Entry 7ANE (electron microscopy, 3.90 A resolution); this record covers chains BL and 1 of the 124 polymer chains in the assembly.

== Chain BL ==
Name: Putative ribosomal protein L2
Organism: Leishmania major
Reference sequence: Q4QIE1 (Q4QIE1_LEIMA); numbering as in UniProt (aligned over 1-380)
Chain sequence (380 residues; each row starts with the number of its first residue):
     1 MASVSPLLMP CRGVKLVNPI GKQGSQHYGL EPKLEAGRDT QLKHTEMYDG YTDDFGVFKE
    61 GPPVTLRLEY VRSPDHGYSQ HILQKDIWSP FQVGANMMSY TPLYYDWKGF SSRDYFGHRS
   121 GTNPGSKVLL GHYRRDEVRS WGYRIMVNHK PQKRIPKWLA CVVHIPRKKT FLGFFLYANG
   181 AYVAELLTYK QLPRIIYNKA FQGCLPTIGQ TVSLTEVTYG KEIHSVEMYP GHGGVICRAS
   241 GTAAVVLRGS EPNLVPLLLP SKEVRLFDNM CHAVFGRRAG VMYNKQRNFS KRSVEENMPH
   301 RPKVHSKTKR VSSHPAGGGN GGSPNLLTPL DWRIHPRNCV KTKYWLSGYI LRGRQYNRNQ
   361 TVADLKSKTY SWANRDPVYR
Unresolved in the structure: 1-70, 380

== Chain 1 ==
Molecule: Large ribosomal RNA
Organism: Leishmania major
Sequence (18998 nucleotides; row label = number of the first residue in the row; note: 3 numbers in that range are skipped by the numbering (no residue carries them; nothing is unmodelled there); a row labelled like 857A-857D holds insertion residues (857A, then the next letters in order); numbers below 1 keep their minus sign (U-1268 is residue -1268)):
 -1268 UUUCAAAAAU UGACUAAUUU UGAUAUUGUU UUGGCUCUGG ACUAAUUAAU UCUCCUUUAA
 -1208 UUUUAUUAUC UAAAAUUUGC AUACUUACAU AUUAAAGUAG UUAGUUUAGA UAUGAAAAUU
 -1148 AGUUAGAUUU CCAUUUGAAU UAGUUAUGUU AAAUAUAGAA UUAGUUAGGG UUGAUAAUGA
 -1088 AAUCAAUUAA GUUUAUAUAU AAAGUUAGUU AGUCAAUAUG AAUUUUUUUG CAAACAUUUC
 -1028 CGGUUGACUU CAUGUGAUUA CACGUACUCC GUUUUGUUUU UAUGUGUCAU GAUUUGCAUU
  -968 GAUUUUUUCG CAACCACACC AUAAAUCUAA UAUACUCAAC AGCACCUACC AAGAGUUAAA
  -908 AAUGAAAUUA AAUAAAAAUA AAAAAUAAAA UAAAAAUAAA AUAAAAAUAA AUUUAAAAAU
  -848 AAAAAUAAGU UUAAAAAAUA AAUUAAAAUA AAAAAUUAUA AAAUGGAAAU UGAAAAAUAA
  -788 AUUACAAAUA AAAGAUUAAA UUUGAAUUAA UUACAGAAAU UAGACACAAC ACGCCCGAUC
  -728 GAUUUCAUGC AUACACUUUU ACUUCGUUUU CGGUUUACGU UUUGUUGUUU GUAUUGGCUC
  -668 GAUGGAUGAA UAUAAAAAGC UUAAAUACAA AAUUUCCAAC AAUUGGAUAA GCAAGAGUUA
  -608 AAAAAUGAAA UUAAAUAAAA AUAAAAAAUA AAAUAAAAUA AAAUUAAAAU AAAAUAAAAA
  -548 AUAAAAAAUU AAAAAUAAAA UUAAAAUAAA AAGUUAGAAA AUAAAAAAUU UAAAAAAUAU
  -488 AAUUUGAAAA AUAAAUUACA AAUAAAAGAU UAAAUUUGAA UUAAUUGCAG ACACUAGACA
  -428 CACAUUUCCG AUCGAUUUCA CGUAUACAUU UGUACUUCGU UUUUGGUUUA UGUUUUGUUG
  -368 UUUGCACUGA UCGAGCAAAA UUUUUAUUUU AUAUAUAAUU UAAACUUUUG UUGUUGUUUG
  -308 UUAGUAAGCA AAAAUAUUUA UGUCAUUUUA AUAUUAUUUA UGUACUUACU AUUAUUUUGA
  -248 UAAAUUUUAA CUUUAAAUAG CAUAAAAACU ACAAUCAAUA AAGCAUAAAA AAAUUUAUUU
  -188 AUGAUUAUAU UAAUAUAAAA UGACCUAAUA UAAUGAAAAU ACUUUAGUGU UAAGUUAUUU
  -128 GUUUUAUUAU GAAAUAAGUU GCACUAUUUA UUGAAUUAAU AAAGAAAGAA UAGAAAUAAA
   -68 UAAGUUAUAA UAUCUUUAAU UUAUUUAUAA UUUCUUUGCA UUUGUAUUUA GUGUGAGUUU
    -8 ACAUUUAAUU UUAUAUUAUU UUAGUGUUAG UAUAUAUUUA AAUUUAAUCA AAGUUAUUAU
    52 UAAAUAAUAU UGAUUUUGGA UGAAUUUAAU UUUUAAUUAU AUUUUUGAAU UUUAAUUUUA
   112 UUAUUUUGAU UUAAUAUUUU UAAAAUAUUA UAUAUUUUAG AUUUAAAUUU GUUGUUUUAU
   172 AUUUAGUUUA AUGUUUAUAA AUUGAUAAUU AAUUUGUUUU AUUUUAAAGU UUUUAUGAAC
   232 UGUGAUUUAU AGUUUAUUAU UUUUAGUUUA AUGUUUAAAU AUUUAACUAG UGAUGGCACA
   292 GUUGUUCUAU AUGUACCUAU AAAAAAUAGU AAAAUUAUUU UAAUUAAAUU AAUAAAUAAU
   352 UAUUAAACUA AUUUUAUAUU AAUAUUAUGA AAAAUUUAAA AAUUAAUUUU UUUUUCUAAU
   412 UUUUAUAUAU UGAAGUAAUA UGUAUUGAAU UGAAUAUUAA AAAUACAAAU UUAAUUUGUA
   472 AUUAAUAAAU AUAUUUUAUU UUAAUAGAUG UUUAAUGUUA AUUAAUUUAU UAUUUUAAUA
   532 UUUAAUAUUU GUUUAUACAA AAGUAACUUU UUUUGAAUAU AAAGAAUUAU UAUUAUAAAU
   592 AUUAUUUUAA AAAUAUAAAA AUAUUGUUAA UAAAAUUAUC AAGUUUCAAA AGCGUUUAUU
   652 AAAUGCGUCG GUCUAAGUAU UAUAUUUAAG AUUAUUCUUG UAUAUAGAUU UUUAUUUUAA
   712 UAAUUCUACA UAAUUAAAAA UUAACCUCAA AUUAUAUUUA UUAGUAGCAU AGUAAUUUAU
   772 UAACUGAUUA UUAAAGCGUU CCAUAGAAAA UUUUAAAAUU AUAACAAUCU AAAUAAAUAA
   832 UAAAUUAAAA UAAAAAUUUU AAAAAA
857A-857D AAUU
   861 AAAAAAUUAA AAUAGGGCAA GUCCUACUCU CCUUUACAAA GAGAACGUUU AUAUGUAAUU
   921 GUAUGUUUGA UUGGGGCAAU ACUAUAUCUA UUUAUAUAGA AAAAGAACUA UAUUUAUUGA
   981 AAUAAUAAAA GGUUCGAGCA GGUUAACAAG CAUUAAUACU AAAUGUGUUU CAUCGUCUAC
  1041 UUAUUGCUAA AUUAUAAUUG AUUGUUCAUC AAAAAAGCAA UUCGUUAGUU GGGUUAAAAU
  1101 CGUUGUAAAG CAGAUUUGUU UAUAUAUUUA AUUUUUGUAU AUAGUUAAAA AUUAAUAUUA
  1161 GUACGCAAGG AUUCAUUAUU UGUAAUUUAA AUAUAUUAAA UGUUAUUUUA UUAAAUAAAA
  1221 UAAAAUAAGU CAAUUGUUAU UAUUCAUAUU AAUUUUUUUA AAAGUUUUUU AAUUUUAUAU
  1281 UAGUUUAUUU GUUUAAAAAG UAUCUAAUUA AUUCAUUAUU UAGGAAUAGU UAAUAAUAAU
  1341 UUAUAAUUCU GAUUAGAUUU GUUUGUUAAU GCUAUUAAAG GGGUGUGGAA AAAGUGUUAA
  1401 AUUUUUGAUA UAUUUAAAUA AUAAAUAAAA UAUAACUUAU UAGUCAGAAA UGGAUGCCAG
  1461 CCGUUGCGGU AAUUUCUAUG CUUUUAAAUA UUAUACAUUU AUUUUAUAAA UUUGUUACUA
  1521 UAUAUUUUUA GUCAAUAAAA CUAAUAAUUA UUUUUAUUUG UUUUUAAACA CCGUUUGGUA
  1581 UAUGCAAAUA AAAAAUGACA UUAAUUAUUA AUUAUAUUAU AUUAUAUUUA UUCAUUUAAG
  1641 UCAACAAUAU CUAUUUACUG UUUUUGACAA CAUGAUAAGG AUUAUAAAUG GUAUUGCAAA
  1701 UUUUAUAAUC AAAACUAAUU UAUUAUAUUA AAUUAGCAUG UUUAGAUAAA ACAAUAAAUU
  1761 UAGAAGGUAU UGUUGCCCAC CAUUCUUUGU AAUAAAGACA ACGUGCAGUA AUUAAUGUAU
  1821 UUAUAAAAAU AUAUUUUUUU UUUUUAAAUU UUCGUUGCCU UUUUUAUUAU UUAGAAAAUU
  1881 UAUGAAUUUA UACAAAUCAA UAAUGAAAAU UAUAGUAUUA UUAUUUAUGA GGAGAAUUUU
  1941 CGGAAGGAGG GAUUUUCGGA CCAGGAAUGU CCAGAGAGGU UUCGGGCAUC AGCGAUUGAU
  2001 UUUGGGAGAA CGGAGCCGCC GAGUGAAAUU UGCCCAGAGC AGAGUCGGGA GAAGAGUGGA
  2061 UCGACCGAAG AAAAGACCGU UUUUCGGAAG GGGAGCAGGU CCAACCGAUU UUUUUGCCAA
  2121 CUUGCACAGG AGGGAGCCAG AAGCGCACUC AAAGUUAGUU UUGGGAGAUU UGAAGGGAGA
  2181 AAUUUCCGAG UUUAUUCAUA UAUUUUUUAG UUUGUGUUAG CAAAUUUUGA AAUACAACUU
  2241 UUUUGCAAAU UGGAAGAAAA CCUCCCAAAU GUAGCUUCCC AAUCUUCCUC UCUAAUCCAU
  2301 UCCCAACGGU CUUUCCCCCA UCAUCCUCAG AUGUCUCUUC CCCCCCAAAA AAUCCUAAAA
  2361 AUCCAAGUUC AUCUCGCUCU CUCUCCCCUC AAUUUCCUUA AAAACUCGCU UCCUAAACUU
  2421 AUCCCGAAAA CCCCGCUCUU CUUCCCUCUA AAUCUUUAUC UCCUCCCCUC CAAAUCUCCC
  2481 UCAAAUCUCU CCUCUCUUCU CCCGAAACUU UAAUCUUUUU AUUUUAUAAA UAAAUUUGGU
  2541 AUUUAAAAUA UUAUAAUUAA AUAUUCUAAA UUAUUUAAUA AUAUUAGAAA UGAAUACUUU
  2601 AUUAAAAUAA UAUUAAUGUG UAAUAUAUUU AAUCAUAUUA GAAUUCCGUU UAAAUUGAAA
  2661 UAUAUUGAAU UGUAAUUAUC AAUACAAUAU AAGUUAUUAA AUAAUAAUUU AAUUUUAUAU
  2721 GUUUUAUAAU UGUAAUUAUU UAGUUUUGAA AGUUUAUAUA UAAACAAGAU AUAACCUUUU
  2781 UAUUUUUUAA UACAAUUUUA AAUGAAAUUU AUGAUUUAUU AUUAUUAAAU AUUACUGGCA
  2841 GACUACAUGA AAAAUAUAAA AAGGCAUUUG UAUAGGUUUA CUUUUGGACC UCAACAUCCU
  2901 GCAGCUCAUG GCGUUUUAUG UUGUUUAUUA UAUCUUUCUG GAGAAUAUAU AGUUUAUAUU
  2961 GAUGUAAUAA UUGGUUAUUU GCAUCGUGGU ACAGAAAAGU UAUGUGAAUA UAAAACUGUA
  3021 GAACAGUGUU UACCGAUGAA GACUGGAUUA UGUGAGUGUC GUUUGCAACG AGCAUUUACU
  3081 GUCAUUGUGU UUUGAGUAUA UGUUGAGGUG UUGUCUUGCU AUUCGCUGUG CAUUUAUGCG
  3141 UUUAUUAAUG UGUGAGUUUA CGCGUUGUUU CAAUGGACUU CUUUGUUGCU CUUGUAUGGU
  3201 UAUGGAUAUA GGAUCAUUGU CGCCAAUGCU UUGAUCGUUU GAAGAACGUG AUAAGUUGAU
  3261 GACUUUUUUU GAUUUGUGUU GUGGUUGUAG AAUGCAUUUA GCAUUUAUGU GCUUAUUAGG
  3321 UUUACUUGAU GAUUUUGUAU UUGGGUUUAU AGAUUUUUUA UUGAUGUUGU GUAUAUCAUG
  3381 UUUAUUUGUU UUAGAUUUAU AUGAUUUGCU UUUUAUUGGA AAUAGACUUU UAUAUUUGCG
  3441 UUUGCGCGGG UUAGCAUUUU UUGAUGUUUU UGAUUUAUGU UUUAAUAGUA UAAGUGGUUG
  3501 UUUGUCUAGA UCGUUGGGUA UGGUAUGAGA UGUUAGAUUA UAUAGUUGUU ACGAAUUAUA
  3561 UUUUAUGUUA GUUUUUGAUU AUUGUUUUUG UUAUUUAGGU GAUGCAUUUG AUAGACUUUU
  3621 UUUGCGACUU UUUGAUAUGC GUAUGAGUAU ACUUCUAUGU AAACAAUGCU UUUUUGUAGG
  3681 UUUUUUUGUC UUUGGAUUUG UGUGUUUAUU UGAUUAUAUG UAUGUUGAUG UAACUAUAGA
  3741 AACUAUAAUU AGUUUAUUUU AUAGUUUAUG AUGUUGCAUA UUACCAGGAU GUUCAUUUGC
  3801 UAAUGUUGAA CAUCCUAAAG GCGAAUACAG UAUUUUUUUA UGUUUUUUAU AUGGAUUUAU
  3861 AUCACGUUUA CGUAUACGUU GUGCAGAUUU UGUGCAUAUU UGUUUAUUAG AUGUGAUGAU
  3921 GCGAGGGUUU AUGUUGCACG ACUUAGUAGC AGUUAUUGGU AAUGUUGAUG UUGUUUUUGG
  3981 UUCUGUAGAU CGAUAAGCUA UUUAUUUAUA UACAAAAAUG AAAGAUGAAU CUAAAAAUUG
  4041 GUGCGGAGGG GUUUGAUUUU UGUUGGGGUU CUGUCUUACC UGCUAUUUGU AUAGUUUAUU
  4101 UAACUUUUUG UUUAUGUGGA UUAUUUUGUA UUAUGUUUGG UAGUUUUGUU UUUAUUGAUU
  4161 AUUGUUUUAU UUGUUUUUUU UCUUGUCUUG UAUUUUGUUU AGUAUGCUUG UUGUGCGAUU
  4221 UAUUUGUAGA UUCAUUACGG GGUUUGUUUG AUGUUUGUUG UUUUAUACGU UGUAUUCAAU
  4281 AUUGUUUUGU AUGGUUUAUA AUUAGUGAAU UACUUCUUUU UUUAUCUUUA UUUUAUGUAG
  4341 UUUUCAGUUU AGUUUUAUUU GUGAGUGUUG AAUUUGCAUU UGUAUUUGUU AUGCCUAUUA
  4401 UGUUUAGUUG UUUAAUUUGU GAUUUUGGUU UUGUAUUUUA UUGAUAUUUU AUUGAUAUUU
  4461 UUAAUUUAUU AAUUAAUACA UUUUUAUUAU UUGUAAGUGG UUUAUUUGUU AAUUUUGUUU
  4521 UAUUUUUAUU UUGAUUUCGU UUUUUUUUAU GUGUUUUAUU UAUGUUAUGA GUCGGUAUAU
  4581 UAUUUGGCUU UUUGUUUAUG UGAAAUCAAG UUUGAGAGUU UUCAUUAUUA UUUGUGACUU
  4641 GUAGUUGUGG CGUAUUUGGA UCAAUACUUU UUUUAAUCGA UUUAUUGCAU UUUAGUCAUG
  4701 UCUUUUUAGG UAUAUUUUUG UUAUUUUUAU GUUUUAGUCG UUGUUUUAAU UUUUUAUGUA
  4761 UGGAUACACG UUUUGUAUUU CUAUAUGUAG UGUGCCUAUA UUGGCAUUUU GUUGAUUGCG
  4821 UUUGAUUUUU UUUAUUACGA UUUGUAUAUU UUGAUGUUUU AAGUGUGGUU UACUUAUAUG
  4881 CAUAAAGGCU CAAUUUUGAA UUUUUAAAUU UUAUUCUAAA AAGCGGAGAG GAAAGAAAAG
  4941 GCUUUUAACU UCAGGUUGUU UAUUGCGUAU UUAUGGUGUG GGUUUUAGUU UAGGUUUUUU
  5001 UAUUUGUAUG CAGAUAAUUU GUGGUGUGUG UUUAGCAUGA UUAUUUUUUA GUUGUUUUAU
  5061 AUGUACUAAU UGAUAUUUUG UUUUAUUUUU GUGAGAUUUU GAUUUGGGAU UUGUAAUACG
  5121 AAGCACACAU AUUUGUUUUA CAUCGUUGUU AUUUUUUCUU CUUUAUGUUC AUAUAUUUAA
  5181 GUGUAUAGUA UUAAUAAUUU UAUUUGAUAC ACAUAUUUUA GUAUGGGUGG UAGGUUUUGU
  5241 GAUAUAUAUA UUUAUAGUAA UAAUAGGUUU UAUUGGCUAU GUUUUACCAU GUACAAUGAU
  5301 GUCGUAUUGG GGUUUAACAG UGUUCAGUAA CAUUUUAGCA ACUGUCCCAG UUAUUGGUAC
  5361 UUGACUUUGU UAUUGAAUAU GAGGUAGUGA GUAUAUUAAU GAUUUUACAU UGUUAAAAUU
  5421 ACAUGUGUUG CAUGUGCUAU UACCUUUUGU AUUAAUACUU GUAAUAUUUA UGCAUUUGUU
  5481 UUGUUUACAU UAUUUUAUGA GUUCAGAUGG UUUUUGUGAU CGAUUUGCAU UUUAUUGCGA
  5541 ACGUUUAUGU UUUUGUAUGU GAUUUUAUUU ACGAGAUAUG UUUUUGGCUU UUUUGAUAUU
  5601 AUUUUUUGUA AUUUAUUUUA UUUUUAUAAA UUGAUAUUUU GUUUUUCAUG AAGAAUCUUG
  5661 AGUUAUAGUU GAUACAUUAA AAACAUCUGA UAAGAUUCUU CCUGAGUGAU UUUUUUUAUU
  5721 UUUAUUUGGU UUUUUAAAAG CUGUACCAGA UAAAUUUACU GGUUUAUUAU UAAUGGUUAU
  5781 UUUAUUAUUU UCCUUAUUUU UGUUUAUAUU AAAUUGCAUA UUAUGAUUUG UUUAUUGUAG
  5841 AAGUUCAUUG UUGUGAUUUA CAUAUUCAUU AGUUUUAUUU UAUAGUAUAU UUAUGAGUGG
  5901 UUUUUUAGCA CUGUAUGUUA UAUUAGCAUA UCCUAUAUGA AUGGAAUUAC AAUUUUGAGU
  5961 GUUGCUUUUG UUUAUGUUAG UUGUAUGUAG AUUAGAUUAA AAAUUUAUAU AUUUUUUAUU
  6021 AAGCGUUAAU AUAUUAAAUU UUAUUUAGAA UAGUAUUAAU AAUCAAAGGG UUGGAAGAAA
  6081 UUUGCGAAAG AAAGGGAUCU UAGAAAGGAA AUUUUAGUUU AAGACCGAGA AGGGGAGAAG
  6141 GGAGAGAGAG AUUCGUGUUA UUUAAUUUUU AUGGAUUAAU UGCGUAUUAC UGUAUAACAU
  6201 AUUUAAAUGU CUAUAUUUUA UUUUGUAUUG UAUUUAUGUA UUAUAUGGCU UUUUUAUUUU
  6261 GUUUUUGCAU UUUAUUAGAU UUUAUAUUAU UUGGAAGUCU UUUAGUAGGA GAUGCGUUUA
  6321 UGGAUGUUUU UUUUUUACGU UAUCUAUUAU GCUUUUUGGA GUGUUUUUCA UUAUUAUGUA
  6381 GAUGUAUAUC UACUUUUUUA CGAAUGUUUU GUAAUCUUUU GUCUUCGCAU UUUUUGAUGC
  6441 UUAUGUUUUG UGAUUUUGUA UAUUUUUUUA UUGUAUUUCU AUUAUUUUUU UUAAUGUGUG
  6501 AUAUUAUUUA UUUUAUGAUA UUUUCAUUCG CCAUGCUAUU UUGCAUAAUA UUUUAUUUAU
  6561 UUUUAUAUGC AUUAGAUAUG UUUUGCGCAU UAUUACAAAU AUUUAUAUUU UGUAAUAUGA
  6621 UAAUGCAAUU AAUCAUGGAU UUUUUAUUGU UAUUAAUUUU UCAUUAAUUU AUAGAAUUAA
  6681 AUCGAAUAAG UUAAUUAUAU CAAAAAAUAG UAUAAAUAUA CUACAACUUA AUAUAAAAAA
  6741 UAGGUUUGAA AAUCGCACAG UAUGUAAUCG UACAACUCAG AAUCCUAUAA AUUGAUAAGA
  6801 AAAUAUAAAG AUGUUAAUUA UUAGUCUAAA AUAAAAAAUA UAAAUAAUAA CCAACCAUAU
  6861 UAUUGAAAAG AAAAUAAUAC AAAUUCCCAU AUAACUUAAG UGAAGUAGUA AACAAAAUAC
  6921 UUUUAAAAAA AAACCAAAUA CUAUUGGAAU AGCACCAAUA CAUAAAAAAA UACUUGCUAA
  6981 UAAUACACUA AUUAAUAAAU UAUUAAAAAA GCUAAAAAAA AUAAAGUUAA UUAAAAAAUA
  7041 AUUUUCAUUA UAUUUAAUAU CGAACAUAUU AUAUACUAUA AAAAAAUAAU AUAAAAUUAU
  7101 UAAUAUAAUC AGACUUAAUG AGUAAAUUAA AUGAAAAUUU AGAUACAUAU AAAAGAUGUA
  7161 AUUUUUAUUA GAAAUAAAUA UUAAAAAUAA AAAACUAAAA UUAUUAACGC UAAGUACAAA
  7221 UAAAAGACUU ACAAUUGCAA AACUAUUUAA UCCAAUUAAC ACGCAUGUAA UGCAUUGUAU
  7281 UAUAAUAAGU UUUAUAAAUA UUAUAUAAAA GUAAAUAAAG CAAAUAAGCA AAAUAAUAAG
  7341 UAUAAAGCAA AAUAAGACAU AAAAUGUUAG CAUGUAGAUA AAUAUAAACA CUCCAAGCCG
  7401 AAUGUAUAAU UGUUCUAAAA AUAAAAUCAA UAUUGCAAUA UAUAAUUUAA AUAAUAUAAG
  7461 UAAUAUAUAA AAUAAGCAUA AUAUACCUAA UCAUUCUUCA UCAAAUAUUA GAAAACAAAA
  7521 AUCACAGAGA UAAAAACAGU AAUUUAGUAA CAUAUAAUAU AGCAAGACAA AUAAUAAUAU
  7581 AAAGUUUAUU AAAUUUAUCA UAUAAUAAUA UCAUAAUAUU AGUAUUUUAU AACCGAAUCU
  7641 ACUUGAUAUU AAUAUAAGAA AAAGUAAUAA GCUAAAUAAU UCAAAUAGUA UUGAAAUAAA
  7701 AAGUAUAUGU AUUACAUUUA AAAACAUAAA AAUUAUUAUA UAUUGUAUAA UUAUUAUCAU
  7761 GAAUACGAAU CUAGUAUCAA AGUUUAAAAA ACAAAAAAGA AAAAAAAAGC AAAAUAAAAA
  7821 AAGUAGUAAA AAGAUAAAGC AUAUAUAUGA GUCUAAAAUU GUUAGUAUUA UUAUGUUAAU
  7881 AAUUACAAUU CAUAUUAAAU CAAAUGAUAA AUAAAAAAGU GAAUUAUAAU CACAUAAGAU
  7941 AAUAAAACUA UAAAGUAAUA AAAAUAAUAU UAUAUGUAUU AAGUAUAGAA ACAGAAGGAU
  8001 UUCGAAAGGA GAGGACAGUU UAAGGAUUUU GAGGAGAAAU UUCGAGGGGA AAGGGGGGAA
  8061 CCAGAAGAAC AUAGAAGUCA GUUUUCGAUA UUAAAAUAAU AUAGCAAUUA UUUUUGUAGU
  8121 GAACAGUCAA AUAAAAGUAA GAACGCACAU GUAGAAUAAA AAAAUAAGUA UAAAUGCUUG
  8181 CGCUGUUGUA AUUUUUAGUC UAUAACCAAU UACCCUUGGA UAAAAAAACC CAAUAAUUAA
  8241 GAUAAUUAUA GCUUUAAAAC AUAUAAAUAA GCCCCCAAAA CAGAGACUGG CUAAUAAUAA
  8301 UGUUGUCAGU AACACAUGAU UUAUUUCAAG AACGGAAUAU AAUAUAAAAA AGAAUCCUGA
  8361 UAGUUCUGUA AUCAACCCAG CGACUAAUUC ACUUUCACAU UCCAUAUAGU CGAAUGGUAG
  8421 UUUUAAUCCG UCUAGAAGCA UACUUAUUCA AAAUAUACAU ACAAAUAAGA UGCCGGCAAU
  8481 AUAAAAGUUU GUAAUAUAAA UCUGCCCAAC ACAAAUGUCU UUAAUGCAAA AAAAGCUAAA
  8541 GUAGUCUAAC GAAUAUACAG UUGUGUAUAA UAAAAAUAAG CCACUUUCAG AAAUAAUACU
  8601 AAAAAACAUA GUGCGCAUUG CAGAAAGAUA UACAAAGCAA CUAGAGAAUA AAAAGCAACC
  8661 UACAAAAAAU GUGCUAAACA UAUUACUGAA AACAUGUACG CACAUCAUUA UUGUAAUAGU
  8721 GAAUCCUGUG UCUAAUAACA GUAUAAAACC UAUAGGAAAA UAAAACCAAC CAAUAAAAAU
  8781 GCAGCAUGUA GUAAUUAACA UUGCACCUAU UAAGUAAAUG AUUUCAAAAC UAAUUACAAA
  8841 AAUGAUAAAU UUAAUAAAAA GUUUUAUUCC GUCAGUUAUU GGUGUUAAAA UUCCAAAAAA
  8901 ACAAAGGGCC GGACCUAUUC GUAUUUGAAC UAAAGCUAAA AUUCUUCUUU CACAAAGACU
  8961 UACAAAGCCG GUCAAGACAA GAACAACUAA AAUGUCAAUA AUAAUAAUGA UAAUAAUAUC
  9021 UAUAUUUAAC AUUUUUAAUU AUGGCUUUUA UUUUAUCAUU UUGAAUGAUU UUUUUACUGG
  9081 AUUCUGUAAU UGUUUUAUUA UCUUUUGUGU GUUUUGUAUG UAUAUGGAUA UGCGCUUUAU
  9141 UAUUUUCAGC AUGUUUAUUA GUGUCGAAAU UAAAUAAUGU UUAUUGUACU UGGGAUUUCA
  9201 CGGCAUCUAA GUUUAUUGAU GUGUAUUGAU UCAUUAUUGG AGGUAUGUUU UCAUUAGGAC
  9261 UUUUACUUAG GUUAUGUUUG UUAUUAUAUU UUGGUCAUUU AAAUUUUGUU AGUUUUGAUU
  9321 UAUGCAAAGU UGUUGGAUUU CAAUGGUAUU GAGUCUAUUU UAUUUUUGGA GAAACAACAA
  9381 UAUUUAGUAA UUUAAUUUUG GAAAGUGAUU AUAUGAUUGG UGAUUUACGU UUAUUACAGU
  9441 GUAAUCAUGU UUUAACUUUA UUAAGUUUAG UUAUAUAUAA AUUAUGAUUA UCUGCUGUUG
  9501 AUGUUAUACA UUCAUUUGCA AUUUCAAGUU UAGGUAUUAA AGUAGAGAAC CUGGUCGUUG
  9561 UAAUGAAAUA GUUUUAUUUU CAUCAAAUAA UGCUACAGUG UAUGGGCAAU GUAGUGAACU
  9621 UUGUGGUGUA UUACAUGGAU UUAUGCCAAU AGUGAUUUGU UUUAUAUAGG UAUAUAAUCU
  9681 AUAUCAUAAU AUUAGGGGAA AGAAGGACUG AGUCGAAUAU UUGAUUUAUU AUGUAUUAGG
  9741 AGUUAUGAUU UUAUAUUAUG AUGAUUUGAU UUAGACUUUA UUUUAUAUGA UUUCGUUUUU
  9801 GAUUUUGUAG UGUGUAUAAC UUUUAUUUUU GUGUUUGUCU UAGGUUUUUU UCUUAGAAUA
  9861 UUUUUUAGUU UUGUAUUUGU GUUAUUAUUU AUAGUUUUUU UUGGUUUAUU UAUGCUUACG
  9921 UUUAUGUAUA UAGGUUAUUU UAUAUAUUAU AUUUAUAUAU UAUAUAAUUU UAUAUGUUAU
  9981 UUUUUUUGUU UUAGUAUUUC GUAUUUAUUA UAUUAUAUUG AGUUUUUUAC AUAUUUAUUA
 10041 UGUUUUAUAU UUAUAGAUUU UAUAUCGUUU UCUAUCCAUU UAAUUUCUUA UUUUGGCAUU
 10101 AUUUAUAUAU UUAAUGUUAU AUUUUGUUCG UAUUUAUUUU GUCUAUUUUA UUUUAUAAUU
 10161 UGUUUUAUAU UUUGUUUUAU AUUUUUUGUU AUUCGAUGUU UAUUUAUAAU AGUUUAUGAU
 10221 UUUUUGUUUU UUAAUUUUGA UAUAUAUUUA UCAUUUUUAA UGUGUGAUAU GUUGUAUAUC
 10281 GAUUAUAUAU GUUUUUUAUU GAUAUAUUUU GGUUUUAUAU UUUCAUUUAU AUUAGGCUUU
 10341 UUUUGUUUUA UAUUUGUUUU AAAUUAUGUU UUUUUAGUAU UAUUUUUUGU CUUGGCGUUA
 10401 UUUUUUGGGU UUUUAUUUUU AUCAUAUGGU AUUUUUAUAU UUUUUAUUUA UUAUUUUUUU
 10461 UGAUUAUUCG UUAUAUAUAG UCGUACAUGU UUUACAUUAG UGCAAUCGGU AAUUAUAUUU
 10521 UUUAAAUUUU UAUACUUUGA UGUUUUUUUU AUAUUUAUAU UUUUAUUGAU AUUGUUUAUU
 10581 AUUUGUUUUU UUGGUUUCUU UUUAAAAGAU UUUUUAUUUU UGAAUUUUUU UUUUGAUAUG
 10641 UUUAUUGUAU UAAUAAGUUA UGAUGUGAAU AAUUAUUGUG CAUUUUAUAA UCAUUAUCAA
 10701 CAGUUUUGUG UUACUCAAUU AUUGUCUAUU UAUAUGUAAA AAAAUAAAAA UAAAGAUUGU
 10761 CAAAAAUAUA UAAAAAAAAC AAAGCAGAAA CACAAUAUUA AAAACAGGUA GUCUAAAACU
 10821 AUAUGCGCAA AGUCAACUAG UAAUAAAUAU AAAACCAUUA CACAAGGUAU UCAGGUUGAG
 10881 AAGUAGAAAA AGCAGUAUAG GCUGAAUACG AAUAGAUUAA CAAAGAAUAA ACAAUAGUCU
 10941 CAAAAUAAAA ACACACAGAA CAGUGCGCAU AAAAACAAAA UUAAGCUUGC UAAUAAUAGC
 11001 AUUCCGUAGA GCAUGAAUGA ACUUCAAAAU AAAAAUGACA CAGGAUAGUC AGAUAUUCUA
 11061 CGAGGAAAUG CAUACAUACC UAAACUAUGC AUUGGGAAAA AAACCAUAUU AGAUCCUAUA
 11121 AAAAGCGUAC UAAUAAAGUA AAACAUUCAG AAUAAAUAUA AUUCUAUAGG UAGUCAUUUU
 11181 GCAAGAAAGU GAAUAAAUCC UGCAAGAAAU CCAACAACAG CACCUAAAGA UAAAACGUAG
 11241 UGAAAGUGAC CGACUACAAA GUAUGUGUCA UGUAACAUGA UGUCUAUACC AACAUUCGCC
 11301 AAAAAAAGCC CUGUUACAGC ACCAGACAAA AACAUAAAAA UAAACAUUAU AACAAAAUAU
 11361 AUCUCAAAUG UAAUUAUAAU AUCUGUAUAA AUAAAACUAU AGAUCCAAUU GAAUAGCUUG
 11421 ACACAUGUGG GUAGGCCAAU CAAAAUAGAU ACUCCACCAA AAUAUGCUCU AGAAUCAACA
 11481 UCCAUCCCUA CAACAAACAU GUGAUGCGCU CACACAAACA UACCUAAGAU CGCAAUUAAU
 11541 AUCAUUGAAU AUAUCAUUGC AACCGCACUG AACACACAGC GAAAUCCGAC UAUUUCAAUA
 11601 AUAGUAGAGA UAAGACCAAA UACAGGUAAU AAUAUUAUAU AAACUUCAGG AUGACCAAAA
 11661 AAUCAAAACA GGUGUUGAAA UAGAAUCAAG UCACCACCAC CAACAACAUC AUAAAAUGAA
 11721 GUAUUAAAGU UUCUGUCACA UAAAAUCAAG GUCACACCUC CCGCUAAUAC UGGUAAAGUU
 11781 AUUAUUAACA AAAUAGCAGU UAUAAGCGCA GCUCAAAUAA AUAGCGAUCA CGAUAAAAAA
 11841 CUAAAGAAUU UUCUACGACA GCAAAAUACA GUACCAAGUA AAUUUAUAGA GUUUAAAAUA
 11901 CUUGAUACAC CUAAUAGAUG AACCGCAAAC AUAACAAAGU CACAAGCCAA ACUUGAAUGA
 11961 AAGUCUAUAC AUAUUAAAGU AGGAUAUAGC GUCCAACCCA CACCCAUACC UUCCUCAGUC
 12021 AAAAAACCGC UUACAACACA GCCAAAUCCG GCCAAGUACA UUCAAAAACU CAUGUUGUUU
 12081 AAACGUGGAA AAACCAUAUC GGGAAAACCU GCCAUAACAG GAAUAAAGUA GUUCACAAGA
 12141 CCUCCCAUCA UAACAGGCAU UAUAAACGCA AAAACCAUUA UCAAUCCAUG CGAGGUAAUU
 12201 AAAACGUUAU AAAACUGGUA AUCUCCAAAC AAAACACCAC AUCCUAUAAU AGAAAGUUCA
 12261 AGUCUAAUAA AUAGUGAAUA AACAUAUCCA ACGAAUCCUG AUAGGAUUGC AACUAAGAGA
 12321 UAACACAAAC CAAUCAUUUU AUGCGAAACA CUUAAACACA CCAAACAAAG UCAAAACAUU
 12381 UUCAAUAUAA AAAAUUUAAA UUUAAUUUGU UUGAUUUUAU AUAUAGUAAU AAUCCAAUCA
 12441 AUUUUCGCUC UCGCCUUUCU CCCACCCCCU UCUGCUUUCU UCCCUCCAAC CUCUCUUCUU
 12501 CCCCUCCCUA CCUUUCUUCC CCUUCUAUUU CAGUUCCUUC UCCCCCUCCC UCCUAAUCCC
 12561 UGCUCUUCCA AAGUCUCUCU UUCUUCCCCU AAAGUCUUUC CCUGCUUUCU AAUUUACUGA
 12621 UUAAAAUAGU AUACGUGCUU GGUUAAUGUG UAUUGACUUC AGUCAAAAUA UAAAAGUAGA
 12681 GCUAGAUUAA AGUAACUAAA UAAUAAAAUU UAAUAGAUGU UUAAGUUUAU AUUGAUUACU
 12741 UUGAUUUUUU UGUUAUUAUU UUUAAUAGUC AUAUUUAUAU UUAUUAAUUA UAGUUUUUGU
 12801 UUAGCAUUGC AAUUAAAUUA UGUUUAUAUA AAUAUAUAUC UAAAUUAUAU UAGUCUAUGA
 12861 UUUAUUUUUU UCAUGGGAGU UAUUGUAUAU UUUCUUGUUU UUCUUUUGUC ACGUAAGUUA
 12921 GUGUCUUACA CAAAAUAUUU UUAUGUUUUA UGCUCGUAUU UAUUUAUAUU UUUUGAUGUU
 12981 GUAUUUAUAA UUUUAAUAGA UGACUUUAUG UGUUUUAUGA UUUUAUUUGA AAGUUUAUUU
 13041 UUUCCAAUUU GUUUUGUAAG UUUAUUUUUU AAUUUUAAUA AUAGAUUUAU AUUUGCUAUA
 13101 UUUUAUUUGG UAGUAUUUAG UUCCUUAAGC UCAAUAAUGU GUAUUAUGAU UUGUAUAUUA
 13161 AUUAUUUUUC AUUUUAAUGU UUUGAGUCUG CAUAGUUUUG UUGAUGUGUG UAUUUUUGAU
 13221 AGUUUAUACU UAGGUAUGUA UAUAUGAGUG UUAUUAUUUA UAAUGUUUGC UAUUAAGUAU
 13281 CCAAUCUGAC CAAUGCAUGU AUGAUUACCA GAAAUGCAUG UAGAAGUCAA UACUGAAUUA
 13341 AGUGUGUUGU UAGCAAGUGU UGUGUUAAAA AUAGGUUUUU UCGGUCUUUA UAAAUUUUUA
 13401 UUUUUGAGUU UUAAUCAACU UUCGUUAUGG UUUUUAGGUU UUGUGGAUUG UUUAGUGAUG
 13461 UUAGGUUUGA CAUUUUUGGC UAUUACGUUA UUAUUUUUGA GUGAUUAUAA AAAAAUAAUC
 13521 GCAAAUUGGU CUGUUAUACA UACGGGUAUA GCCUUAAUUU UAUUGUGACA UAACGAUAUA
 13581 UUGUUUUUAG GUUUAUUGAU UUUUUGUAAU UUAUCACAUA UAAUAAGUUC UGCAUUAAUG
 13641 UUUAUAAUGG UCGGAUAUAU GUAUGAUAAU UAUGGUAUUC GAAUAUUUUU AUUAUUGGUG
 13701 UCUUUUUUUG GUAUUAGUUU GUGGAGUUCA UUAUUUUUAG GGAUUUUUUU AUUUAAUAUA
 13761 GAUUUCCCAU UUAUGCUGUU AUUUUAUGUU GAUAUAUUUU UAUUGUAUGG GCUAAUUUCA
 13821 UUAUCAUUUG UAUAUAUUUG UUGUUUUUAC AUAAUAAUAU UAGCAAUAUU UCUAUCAUCG
 13881 AUAUAUAUAU AUAUAUGCUU AAGUUUUUAU UCUUUUAUAU GAGUAGAUAA AUACUUACGU
 13941 UUAGAUUUAA CAAUAAAUGA UAUUUAUCUA UAUUUUGUUA UAAGCGUGAU GGUUAUUUUU
 14001 CUAUUUUAUU UAAUUUAUUU GUUAUUUUAA UUAAUUUUAU UACACUAUUU UUUUUUCCGU
 14061 CCAGAUCUUU UAACAAAUCC CAUUCUCCCC CCUUUUCCUU CCCCCCUUUU UUAAAACCUU
 14121 AAAAGUCCCC UUCUGCGAAC UUCUUAUGUC UCGUGUUCUG UCUCCCCUGU CUCCCGCUCU
 14181 GCCCUCUUUC CCUCUUUUCC AAACUAAUCC UAUUGACCUU UAAUCUAAAG UUAAAAACGU
 14241 GAAUUUUUGA GUGAGUUGCU UUUUGUUAUU UUAGGGAAAA GCCACGAACC AAGCUCCGGA
 14301 ACCGACGGAA UUGCAAAGAA GAAAAGAAAU UUUGUAUGCU UUUGGGGAUC CUAGUUGAAG
 14361 GAAUUUUGGG GGGAGAGCCA GGAGAAAGAU UUCACGGAAU UUGUUUUCGU AAGCUAAAUU
 14421 AUAAAUUUUA AUAUUAUAAG UAUUUAAUAU UCGACUUUAU UUUUAUAUUC AGAAUUAAAA
 14481 AUGUUUAUGU UUUUUUUUAU GUUUUUUUUC AUGUUUGGAU UUGUUUGUGG UAUAUUUUUU
 14541 GUUGGAAGGC AUAUGUUAAG UUUUUGAUUA UCAAUAGUUU UAUGUGUUUU UUUAGUUUUA
 14601 UCUGUACUAU UUAGUUGUUU UUGUCUUAGU GUAUGUAUAU AUGGGUACUG CUUUUAUGAU
 14661 UUUUGUUUAA UUUUAAUUUU AGACUUUUGU UUUGUUUGAU UAACUUUUUA UUGUAAUGGU
 14721 UUUUAUAUAU UUAUUUUAUA UUUAAUUGAU AUUGUGUUUU GUUUUAUAGU UUUUUAUGCA
 14781 UUCUAUUAUA UGUAUUUUGA UGUAAUGUUA GCCCGUUUUU UCCAUAUAUU UUGAUGAUUU
 14841 GUUUUGUGUA UGAAUUUUUU UAUAUUGUCG UAUGACUUUU UAACAGCUUA UUGUGGUUGA
 14901 GAGUUGUUAG GUUUAUUUUC AUUUUUUUUG AUAUCAUAUU UUUGAUAUAG AUUUUAUGCG
 14961 UUAAAAUUUG CUUUUAAAGC UUUUUUCAUA AGUAAAAUAG GCGAUGUUUU GCUAUUAUUA
 15021 GCAUUUACAA UAUCAUUUUU AAUAAAUGGC UAUUGUGUGA UUACAUUUUA UUUUUUAUCG
 15081 UUUUUAUGUG UGGAUUAUGU UUUAUUAUUG UUUAUAAUAA UUUUAUUAUU AUUGUGUGGU
 15141 UUUACUAAGU CUACUCAAUU UGGUUUACAU AUUUGACUGC CAGAUGCAAU GGAAGGACCA
 15201 AUCCCAGUGU CUGCACUAAU UCAUGCUGCA ACAUUAGUUG UAUGUGGUAU UAUAUUGGUU
 15261 AGUUUUAUUU UUUGAUGUUU UGAUUUUUGA UUUUGUUAUU UUUAUGGAUU GCUUGGUUGA
 15321 GCUAGUUUGA UUUUAGUAAU GAUGAGUUUA UGUGUUUUUU AUAAUUUUGA UGUAAAAAGG
 15381 UAUGUUGCAU UUAGUACUAU AUGCCAAAUA AGUUUUUCUA UGUUUUGUUG UUUAUGUCUA
 15441 GAUCUAUAUG UAGGUUGUUU AAUUUUUUGU UAUCAUAUGU UUUAUAAAGC AACUUUAUUU
 15501 AUUGUGCUAG GUGUUUGAAU UCAUUUUUUU UUUGGAUUGC AGGAUAUACG UUGUUAUUUU
 15561 UUUACAUAUU UUUGUGGUUG UAUUUUAGCA CGUAUGUUAU UGAUAUUUGC UUUGUUAAAC
 15621 UCAUGUUCAU UAUGAUUUUU GUGUGGAUUU UAUUGUAAAG AUCUUCUUUU AUGUAUGUUA
 15681 AUGUUAACAU CAUUUUUUUU UAUAUUAGAG UUUUUGUGUG UGUGUAUAUU UUUUAUAUUU
 15741 UUUACUGUGU UAUAUAAUUA UUUUUUGUUA UUUUUUUUGU GUUUUGUAUU UAAAUGCUUU
 15801 UGUUUAAUUG AUACACUUUU UUUAAUUUUU GAUUUUGAAU GCUGUCUUGU AUAUUGUACA
 15861 UUUUGUUUAU AUAUGUGUUU UAUACUAAUU UUUUUUGUUU UAGAUUUUUU AUAUGUUUUU
 15921 AUUUUUUCAA GUUAUUGCUU AUUUUGAUCU UUUUAUUUAU AUUAUAUGUC UUUUUUUGAU
 15981 AUUGCGAUAU UUACUAUAUU UGUAAUGAUU UCAUUAAGUU UUGUAUAUUA UGGUUGUAUU
 16041 AUAUUUUAUU UUUUUAAUAU UGAUUGUAUU AUGUUUUUUU GACGAAUAUU UUUGUUUAUA
 16101 ACUGUCGGAU UUUUAUUUUU UAUAUUUUCG GUAUGAUAUU UUAUUUGUUU UUAUAUAUAU
 16161 AUAUUUAUGU UUGUGUGAAA UAUUGUUAUA UAUUUUAGAU AUAAUUUAAA GUAUUGUUUA
 16221 UUUUUUUGUA UGUUAUUUAU AAUAUACAUU UAGUAGAGCU AUGCAAAUUU AAUUUUGAAU
 16281 UAAAUUCAGU CUAUCAGAGU AUAUUUUAUU UAGAAAUUUA UAUUAUCUUU UAACUCCAAG
 16341 UUUUUUAAGU AGUGUUUUGC UAUUUUUUGU UAGAAUAUUA AUUGUAAAAU ACAUAAUUUA
 16401 UCUAAAUAAU UAAUUAAUGA AAAGUAACUA AGACAAAAAA UGGUAUAAAA AGUAAAAUAA
 16461 GUAUUAUAGA UAAUAGUUAA UUUUUAAUUU UAUUAUGCAA GCACAACGAA UUUAUUUUUA
 16521 GUAAUAAUAC GCCAAUAUGU UAUAUUUCCU GCCCAAUGAU UGUAUGAACA AUUUUUGUAU
 16581 GAUAAAUAAG UCGCCCACAC CACGAAAUAA CAAAUUUUUG CACGCCACAA CAAAUUUAUG
 16641 AACGAGUUUC UGUAUGCCAC AACAAAUUUA UGAACGAGUU UCUGUAUGCC ACAACAAAUU
 16701 UAUGAACGAG UUUCUGUAUG CCACAACAAA UUUAUGAACG AGUUUUUGUA UGCCACAACA
 16761 AAUUUAUGAA CUCUGUAUGC CACAACAAAU UUAUGAACGA AUUUCUGUAU GCCACAACAA
 16821 AUUUAUGAAC GAGUUUCUGU AUGCCACAAC AAAUUUAUGA ACGAGUUUCU GUAUGCCACA
 16881 ACAAAUUUAU GAACAAGUUU CUGUAUGACA CAACAAAUUU AUGAACGAGU UUCUGUAUGA
 16941 CACAACAAAU UUAUGAACUC UGUAUGCCAC AACAAAUUUA UGAACGAGUU UCUGUAUGCC
 17001 ACAACAAAUU UAUGAACGAG UUUCUGUAUG CCACAACAAA UUUAUGAACG AGUUUCUGUA
 17061 UGCCACAACA AAUUUAUGAA CGAGUUUCUG UAUGCCACAA CAAAUUUAUG AACUCUGUAU
 17121 GCCACAACAA AUUUAUGAAC GAAUUUCUGU AUGCCACAAC AAAUUUAUGA ACGAGUUUUU
 17181 GUAUGCCACA ACAAAUUUAU GAACAAGUUU CUGUAUGACA CAACAAAUUU AUGAACGAGU
 17241 UUCUGUAUGC CACGAACAAA UUUAUGAACG AGUUUCUGUA UGACACAACA AAUUUAUGAA
 17301 CGAGUUUCUG UAUGACACAA CAAAUUUAUG AACGAGUUUC UGUAUGACAC AACAAAUUUA
 17361 UGAAUGAGUU UCUGUAUGAC ACAACAAAUU UAUGAACGAG UUUCUGUAUG CCACGAUAAA
 17421 CAUAUUUAUA UUAUAUUAUA UUAUAUUAUA UUAUAUUAUA UUAUAUUAUA UUAUAUUAUA
 17481 UUAUAUUAUU AUAUUAUAUU AUAUUAUAUU AUAUUAUAUU AUUUAUAUUA UUAUAUUAUU
 17541 AUAUUAUAUU AUAUUAUAUU AUAUUAUAUU AUAUUAUAUU AUAUUAUAUA UUAUUAUAUU
 17601 AUUAUAUUAU UAUUAUAUUA UUAUAUUAUC AUUAUUAUUA GAAUAUUUAC UAAUAUAUAU
 17661 AUAUAUCUAU AUCAAGCUUG UUAGAAAAAA CUAUGUUUUU UCUAACAAGA UUGAUACUCU
 17721 CGGUAUGG
Unresolved in the structure: -1268 to 36, 713-747, 857A-857D, 1159-17728
Construct notes: conflict U1840 (A3110 in 1756572068), U1841 (A3111 in 1756572068), U1843 (G3113 in 1756572068)
Metal / ion sites: Mg2+ near A176 (its only coordinating residue here)

== Chain BL / chain 1 interface ==
Residue-residue contacts - 174 pairs, chain BL then chain 1:
  Leu83(BL) with G681(1), sugar contact
  Lys108(BL) with A236(1), phosphate contact; G287(1), hydrogen bond to the base
  Ser111(BL) with G235(1), sugar contact
  Arg113(BL) with G235(1), base contact; A289(1), hydrogen bond to the base; C290(1), base contact
  Phe116(BL) with C290(1), sugar contact
  His118(BL) with C290(1), hydrogen bond to the sugar; A291(1), salt bridge to the phosphate; G295(1), sugar contact; U296(1), phosphate contact
  Arg119(BL) with U296(1), hydrogen bond to the phosphate; U297(1), salt bridge to the phosphate
  Lys127(BL) with C664(1), sugar contact; A667(1), hydrogen bond to the sugar; G668(1), phosphate contact
  Leu129(BL) with G668(1), phosphate contact; A673(1), sugar contact
  Gly131(BL) with U674(1), phosphate contact
  His132(BL) with A675(1), phosphate contact
  Tyr133(BL) with A675(1), phosphate contact; U676(1), hydrogen bond to the phosphate
  Arg134(BL) with A673(1), phosphate contact; U674(1), salt bridge to the phosphate
  Arg135(BL) with G235(1), salt bridge to the phosphate; A236(1), phosphate contact
  Asp136(BL) with A236(1), hydrogen bond to the phosphate
  Arg139(BL) with G283(1), hydrogen bond to the base
  Trp141(BL) with U239(1), stacking on the base; U282(1), base contact; G283(1), base contact
  Lys168(BL) with U669(1), hydrogen bond to the base
  Lys169(BL) with A673(1), salt bridge to the phosphate
  Thr170(BL) with U669(1), base contact
  Met228(BL) with A666(1), phosphate contact
  Tyr229(BL) with A666(1), base contact
  Val235(BL) with U669(1), phosphate contact
  Ile236(BL) with U665(1), base contact
  Cys237(BL) with A670(1), hydrogen bond to the phosphate
  Arg238(BL) with U669(1), salt bridge to the phosphate; A670(1), hydrogen bond to the phosphate
  Ala239(BL) with U669(1), hydrogen bond to the phosphate; A670(1), hydrogen bond to the phosphate; U672(1), sugar contact
  Ser240(BL) with U671(1), base contact
  Gly241(BL) with U671(1), hydrogen bond to the base
  Thr242(BL) with A670(1), phosphate contact; U671(1), phosphate contact
  Leu259(BL) with U665(1), base contact
  Pro260(BL) with U665(1), base contact; A670(1), sugar contact; U671(1), phosphate contact
  Ser261(BL) with U665(1), base contact; A670(1), hydrogen bond to the sugar
  Glu263(BL) with U665(1), sugar contact
  Arg265(BL) with U665(1), sugar contact; A666(1), salt bridge to the phosphate
  Arg277(BL) with U671(1), base contact
  Val281(BL) with U671(1), base contact
  Tyr283(BL) with U671(1), base contact
  Asn284(BL) with U659(1), phosphate contact; U671(1), hydrogen bond to the sugar
  Lys285(BL) with U659(1), phosphate contact; C660(1), salt bridge to the phosphate
  Asn288(BL) with C657(1), hydrogen bond to the sugar; G658(1), hydrogen bond to the sugar
  Phe289(BL) with C657(1), hydrogen bond to the sugar
  Ser290(BL) with C657(1), sugar contact
  Lys291(BL) with A250(1), hydrogen bond to the sugar
  Arg292(BL) with C644(1), salt bridge to the phosphate; G645(1), hydrogen bond to the sugar; U655(1), hydrogen bond to the base; G656(1), base contact
  Ser293(BL) with G283(1), phosphate contact
  Glu295(BL) with G656(1), hydrogen bond to the sugar; C657(1), sugar contact
  Glu296(BL) with G283(1), base contact
  Met298(BL) with C657(1), phosphate contact; G658(1), phosphate contact
  His300(BL) with G656(1), phosphate contact; C657(1), salt bridge to the phosphate
  Arg301(BL) with U234(1), hydrogen bond to the sugar; G235(1), sugar contact; U297(1), salt bridge to the phosphate
  Pro302(BL) with C298(1), sugar contact; U655(1), sugar contact; G656(1), phosphate contact
  Lys303(BL) with U655(1), phosphate contact; G656(1), hydrogen bond to the phosphate; U676(1), salt bridge to the phosphate
  Val304(BL) with C298(1), sugar contact; U299(1), sugar contact; A654(1), phosphate contact; U655(1), phosphate contact; U677(1), phosphate contact
  His305(BL) with A654(1), hydrogen bond to the phosphate; U655(1), salt bridge to the phosphate; U677(1), phosphate contact; U678(1), salt bridge to the phosphate
  Ser306(BL) with U677(1), hydrogen bond to the phosphate
  Lys307(BL) with U678(1), salt bridge to the phosphate
  Thr308(BL) with U299(1), hydrogen bond to the sugar; A300(1), phosphate contact; A654(1), sugar contact
  Lys309(BL) with U299(1), base contact
  Arg310(BL) with U297(1), hydrogen bond to the base; U299(1), base contact; A300(1), base contact; U301(1), sugar contact; A302(1), base contact
  Val311(BL) with U301(1), base contact; U885(1), phosphate contact; A886(1), phosphate contact; U1086(1), phosphate contact
  Ser312(BL) with U301(1), hydrogen bond to the base; U885(1), sugar contact
  Pro315(BL) with A917(1), phosphate contact
  Gly317(BL) with U1085(1), phosphate contact
  Gly318(BL) with A1074(1), base contact; U1086(1), phosphate contact
  Gly319(BL) with U1085(1), phosphate contact; U1086(1), hydrogen bond to the phosphate
  Asn320(BL) with U1086(1), base contact; A1087(1), hydrogen bond to the phosphate
  Gly321(BL) with G1077(1), phosphate contact; C1078(1), phosphate contact
  Gly322(BL) with C1078(1), hydrogen bond to the phosphate
  Pro324(BL) with A710(1), phosphate contact
  Asn325(BL) with U708(1), phosphate contact; U709(1), hydrogen bond to the phosphate
  Leu326(BL) with U708(1), sugar contact
  Leu327(BL) with U692(1), sugar contact; U708(1), hydrogen bond to the sugar
  Pro329(BL) with U708(1), sugar contact
  Asp331(BL) with A675(1), phosphate contact; U676(1), phosphate contact
  Trp332(BL) with U676(1), phosphate contact
  Arg333(BL) with A896(1), sugar contact; A917(1), base contact
  Ile334(BL) with A917(1), base contact
  His335(BL) with A675(1), hydrogen bond to the sugar; U676(1), hydrogen bond to the sugar
  Arg337(BL) with G661(1), base contact; G662(1), hydrogen bond to the sugar; A675(1), base contact; U676(1), base contact; U707(1), sugar contact; U708(1), sugar contact
  Asn338(BL) with G662(1), phosphate contact; U663(1), phosphate contact; A693(1), sugar contact; U694(1), sugar contact; U706(1), hydrogen bond to the base; U707(1), base contact
  Cys339(BL) with A693(1), hydrogen bond to the phosphate; U694(1), hydrogen bond to the phosphate
  Lys341(BL) with U663(1), phosphate contact; C664(1), phosphate contact
  Thr342(BL) with U663(1), sugar contact; C664(1), sugar contact
  Lys343(BL) with C664(1), sugar contact; U665(1), salt bridge to the phosphate; A666(1), salt bridge to the phosphate
  Trp345(BL) with A666(1), base contact
  Ser347(BL) with A666(1), hydrogen bond to the phosphate
  Arg354(BL) with U663(1), salt bridge to the phosphate; C664(1), salt bridge to the phosphate
  Gln355(BL) with U663(1), hydrogen bond to the phosphate; C664(1), hydrogen bond to the phosphate
  Arg358(BL) with G662(1), salt bridge to the phosphate; U663(1), salt bridge to the phosphate; U706(1), base contact
  Asn359(BL) with A705(1), base contact
Other interface residues (no listed pair), chain BL (103 interface residues in all): Trp107, Gly117, Val128, Ser140, Gly280, Met282, Arg287, Ser313, Thr328, Pro336, Leu346, Ile350
Other interface residues (no listed pair), chain 1 (70 interface residues in all): U237, U238, A695, C887

== Overview ==
103 residues of chain BL face 70 of chain 1 across their interface; the contacts include 44 hydrogen bonds, 21
salt bridges and 1 aromatic stacking contact. Among the polar pairs are Lys108(BL)-G287(1), Arg113(BL)-A289(1)
and Arg139(BL)-G283(1).
Chain BL is Putative ribosomal protein L2 and chain 1 is Large ribosomal RNA, both from Leishmania major; the
structure, Leishmania Major mitochondrial ribosome, was determined by electron microscopy, deposited together
with 7AIH, 7AM2 and 7AOR.
